Entry 7C0M (electron microscopy, 3.90 A resolution); this record covers chains G and J of the 22 polymer chains in the assembly.

== Chain G ==
Molecule: Histone H2A type 1-B/E
From: Homo sapiens
UniProt: P04908 (H2A1B_HUMAN); residues 1-129 here correspond to UniProt positions 2-130 (UniProt number = residue number + 1)
Sequence (133 residues; numbered -3 to 129; the number before each row is that of its first residue; numbers below 1 keep their minus sign (Gly-3 is residue -3)):
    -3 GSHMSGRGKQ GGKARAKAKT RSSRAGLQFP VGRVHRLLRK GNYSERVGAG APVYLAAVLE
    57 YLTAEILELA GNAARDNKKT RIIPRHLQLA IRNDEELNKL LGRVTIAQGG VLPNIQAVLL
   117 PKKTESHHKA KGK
Not modelled in the structure: -3 to 13, 119-129
Construct notes: expression tag (-3 to 0)
Curated features (UniProtKB/Swiss-Prot):
  - modified residue: Ser1 (N-acetylserine), Arg3 (Citrulline), Lys5 (N6-(2-hydroxyisobutyryl)lysine), Lys9 (N6-(2-hydroxyisobutyryl)lysine), Lys13 (N6-(beta-hydroxybutyryl)lysine), Lys36 (N6-(2-hydroxyisobutyryl)lysine), Lys74 (N6-(2-hydroxyisobutyryl)lysine), Lys75 (N6-(2-hydroxyisobutyryl)lysine), Lys95 (N6-(2-hydroxyisobutyryl)lysine), Gln104 (N5-methylglutamine), Lys118 (N6-(2-hydroxyisobutyryl)lysine), Lys119 (N6-crotonyllysine), Thr120 (Phosphothreonine), Lys125 (N6-crotonyllysine)
  - cross-link (Glycyl lysine isopeptide (Lys-Gly)): Lys13 (interchain with G-Cter in ubiquitin), Lys15 (interchain with G-Cter in ubiquitin), Lys119 (interchain with G-Cter in ubiquitin)
From the paper describing this entry:
  - mutagenesis - E56T/E61T/E64T/D90S/E91T/E92T: abolished binding to Cyclic GMP-AMP synthase

== Chain J ==
Molecule: 145-nt DNA strand
From: synthetic construct
Sequence (145 nucleotides; each row starts with the number of its first residue):
     1 ATCGATGTAT ATATCTGACA CGTGCCTGGA GACTAGGGAG TAATCCCCTT GGCGGTTAAA
    61 ACGCGGGGGA CAGCGCGTAC GTGCGTTTAA GCGGTGCTAG AGCTGTCTAC GACCAATTGA
   121 GCGGCCTCGG CACCGGGATT CTGAT

== Chain G / chain J interface ==
Residue-residue contacts - 10 pairs, chain G then chain J:
  Lys15(G) - DA30(J)  phosphate contact
  Lys15(G) - DG31(J)  phosphate contact
  Thr16(G) - DA30(J)  hydrogen bond to the phosphate
  Arg17(G) - DA30(J)  salt bridge to the phosphate
  Gly28(G) - DA30(J)  phosphate contact
  Arg29(G) - DG29(J)  phosphate contact
  Arg32(G) - DG29(J)  salt bridge to the phosphate
  Arg42(G) - DG38(J)  sugar contact
  Arg77(G) - DC19(J)  sugar contact
  Arg77(G) - DA20(J)  salt bridge to the phosphate
Also at the interface, not in a pair above, chain G (11 interface residues in all): Ala14, Ser18, Arg20
Also at the interface, not in a pair above, chain J (7 interface residues in all): DG28

== Overview ==
Chain G and chain J form an interface of 11 and 7 residues respectively; the contacts include 1 hydrogen bond
and 3 salt bridges. Among the polar pairs are Thr16(G)-DA30(J), Arg17(G)-DA30(J) and Arg32(G)-DG29(J). The
paper reports that E56T/E61T/E64T/D90S/E91T/E92T of chain G abolish binding to Cyclic GMP-AMP synthase.
Here chain G is Histone H2A type 1-B/E (Homo sapiens) and chain J is a 145-nt DNA strand (synthetic
construct). Entry 7C0M (Human cGAS-nucleosome complex) was determined by electron microscopy.
